8FKL - chain A; structure by X-ray diffraction, 1.48 A resolution.

[Chain A]
Molecule: Glucosyltransferase-I
Organism: Streptococcus mutans
Notes: EC 2.4.1.5
UniProtKB: P08987 (GTFB_STRMU); residues 231-750 here correspond to UniProt positions 421-940 (UniProt number = residue number + 190)
Sequence (520 residues; numbered 231 to 750; the number before each row is that of its first residue):
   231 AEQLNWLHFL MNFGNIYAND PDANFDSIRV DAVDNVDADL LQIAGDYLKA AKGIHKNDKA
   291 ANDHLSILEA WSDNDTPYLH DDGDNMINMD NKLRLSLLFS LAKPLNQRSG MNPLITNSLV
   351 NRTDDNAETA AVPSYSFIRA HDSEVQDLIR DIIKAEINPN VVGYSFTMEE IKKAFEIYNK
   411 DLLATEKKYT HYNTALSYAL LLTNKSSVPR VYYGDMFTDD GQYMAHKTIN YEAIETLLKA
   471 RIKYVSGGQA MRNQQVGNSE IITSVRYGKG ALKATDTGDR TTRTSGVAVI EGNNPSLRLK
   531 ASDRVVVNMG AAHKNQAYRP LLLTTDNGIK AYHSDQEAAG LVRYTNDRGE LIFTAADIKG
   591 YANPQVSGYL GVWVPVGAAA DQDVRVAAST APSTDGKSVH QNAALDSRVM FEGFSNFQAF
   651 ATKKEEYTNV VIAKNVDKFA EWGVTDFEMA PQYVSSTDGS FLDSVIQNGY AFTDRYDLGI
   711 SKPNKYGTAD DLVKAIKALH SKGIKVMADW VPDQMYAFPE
Disordered / not traced: 231-232, 263, 685-687, 743-750
Metal / ion sites: Mg2+ near Asp261 (its only coordinating residue here)

[Overview]
Chain A is Glucosyltransferase-I (Streptococcus mutans); the structure, Truncated form of the catalytic domain
of Streptococcus mutans GtfB, was determined by X-ray diffraction, deposited together with 8FJ9, 8FJC, 8FK4
and 8FN5.
